PDB entry 4LN2 | X-ray diffraction, 1.00 A resolution | chains A and B

# Chain A
Molecule: Sorbin and SH3 domain-containing protein 1
Source organism: Homo sapiens
Reference sequence: Q9BX66 (SRBS1_HUMAN); residues 866-930 here = UniProt positions 866-930
Amino-acid sequence (68 residues; each row starts with the number of its first residue):
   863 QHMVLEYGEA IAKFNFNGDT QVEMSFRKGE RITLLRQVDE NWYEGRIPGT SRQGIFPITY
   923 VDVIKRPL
Not modelled in the structure: 863-864
Differences from the reference sequence: expression tag (863-865)

# Chain B
Molecule: proline rich peptide
Source organism: Homo sapiens
Reference sequence: P18206 (VINC_HUMAN); residue numbers follow UniProt; this construct covers 857-867
Amino-acid sequence (11 residues; each row starts with the number of its first residue):
   857 ELAPPKPPLP E
Not modelled in the structure: 857

# Interface between chain A and chain B
Pairs across the interface (20; chain A residue first):
  F876(A) - L858(B)
  F876(A) - A859(B)  hydrophobic
  F876(A) - P860(B)
  D881(A) - K862(B)  salt bridge
  E885(A) - K862(B)  salt bridge
  E885(A) - L865(B)
  V900(A) - P866(B)  hydrophobic
  D901(A) - P866(B)
  N903(A) - P863(B)
  W904(A) - K862(B)
  W904(A) - P863(B)
  W904(A) - P864(B)  hydrogen bond (side chain-backbone)
  W904(A) - L865(B)  hydrophobic
  W904(A) - P866(B)
  I917(A) - L865(B)  hydrophobic
  I917(A) - P866(B)
  P919(A) - P863(B)
  T921(A) - P860(B)
  Y922(A) - A859(B)
  Y922(A) - P860(B)  hydrogen bond (side chain-backbone)
Interface residues without a listed pair, chain A (14 interface residues in all): N877, F878, V884
Interface residues without a listed pair, chain B (9 interface residues in all): P861

# Overview
14 residues of chain A and 9 residues of chain B are in contact, with 2 hydrogen bonds and 2 salt bridges.
Among the polar pairs are D881(A)-K862(B), E885(A)-K862(B) and W904(A)-P864(B).
Chain A is Sorbin and SH3 domain-containing protein 1 and chain B is proline rich peptide, both from Homo
sapiens; the structure, The second SH3 domain from CAP/Ponsin in complex with proline rich peptide from
Vinculin, was determined by X-ray diffraction (same publication as 4LNP).
